3UP5 - chain A; structure by X-ray diffraction, 2.45 A resolution.

# Chain A
Molecule: Otemo
Organism: Pseudomonas putida
Notes: EC 1.-.-.-
Amino-acid sequence (545 residues; row label = number of the first residue in the row):
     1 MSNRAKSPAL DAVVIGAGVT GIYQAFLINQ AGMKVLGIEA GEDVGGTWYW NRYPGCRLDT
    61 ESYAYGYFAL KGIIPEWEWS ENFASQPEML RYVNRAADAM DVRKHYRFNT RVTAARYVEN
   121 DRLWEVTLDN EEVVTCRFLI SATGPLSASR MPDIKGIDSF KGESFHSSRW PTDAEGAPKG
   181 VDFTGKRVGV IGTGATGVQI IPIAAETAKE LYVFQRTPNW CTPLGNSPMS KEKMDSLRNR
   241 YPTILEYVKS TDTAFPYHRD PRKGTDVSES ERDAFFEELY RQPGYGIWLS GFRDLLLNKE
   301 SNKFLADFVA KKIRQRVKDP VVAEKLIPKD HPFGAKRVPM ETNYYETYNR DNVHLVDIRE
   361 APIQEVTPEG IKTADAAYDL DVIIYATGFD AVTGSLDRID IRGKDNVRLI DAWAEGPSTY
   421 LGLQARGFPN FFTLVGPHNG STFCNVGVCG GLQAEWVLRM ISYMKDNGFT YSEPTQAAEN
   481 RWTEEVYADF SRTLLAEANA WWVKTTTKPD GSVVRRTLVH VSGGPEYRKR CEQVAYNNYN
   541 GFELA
Disordered / not traced: 1-5, 391-393
Disulfides: Cys-444/Cys-449
Small-molecule neighbours:
  - FAD (flavin-adenine dinucleotide): Ile-15, Gly-16, Ala-17, Gly-18, Val-19, Thr-20, Gly-21, Ile-38, Glu-39, Ala-40, Gly-45, Gly-46, Thr-47, Trp-48, Trp-50, Asn-51, Tyr-53, Cys-56, Arg-57, Leu-58, Asp-59, Thr-60, Tyr-65, Thr-110, Arg-111, Val-112, Ala-142, Thr-143, Gly-144, Pro-145, Leu-146, Arg-337, Phe-389, Ile-399, Val-435, Cys-444, Asn-445, Val-446, Gly-447
  - NADP (NAP; NADP nicotinamide-adenine-dinucleotide phosphate): Tyr-53, Arg-57, Leu-58, Asp-59, Leu-146, Pro-152, Asp-153, Ile-154, Ile-191, Gly-192, Thr-193, Gly-194, Ala-195, Thr-196, Gly-197, Gln-199, Arg-216, Thr-217, Asn-219, Lys-336, Arg-337, Met-340, Ile-358, Ala-386, Thr-387, Gly-388, Phe-389
What the authors report for this chain:
  - contacts within the chain: Asp-59/Arg-337 (salt bridge)
  - catalytic residues: Arg-337 (proposed by the authors, not directly observed)
  - mutagenesis - D59A, D59N, R337A, R337K: decreased catalytic activity on 2-n-hexyl cyclopentanone
  - mutagenesis - Y53F: decreased catalytic activity
  - mutagenesis - Y53A: abolished expression
  - mutagenesis - Y53F: increased binding to OT-CoA
  - catalytic residues: Asp-59
  - mutagenesis - Y53F: unchanged binding to NADPH

# In short
Chain A binds flavin-adenine dinucleotide and NADP. The paper reports catalytic residues Arg-337 and Asp-59;
D59A, D59N and R337A, among others, reduce catalytic activity on 2-n-hexyl cyclopentanone; 6 substitutions
were tested in all.
Chain A is Otemo (Pseudomonas putida); the structure, Crystal Structure of OTEMO complex with FAD and NADP
(form 4), was determined by X-ray diffraction, deposited together with 3UOV, 3UOX, 3UOY, 3UOZ and 3UP4.
